PDB entry 8DB0 | X-ray diffraction, 2.26 A resolution | chain A

== Chain A ==
Protein: Dimethylallyltryptophan synthase 1
Source organism: Fusarium fujikuroi
Notes: EC 2.5.1.-
UniProtKB: S0EH60 (DMAT1_GIBF5); residue numbers follow UniProt; this construct covers 1-419
Chain sequence (419 residues; each row starts with the number of its first residue):
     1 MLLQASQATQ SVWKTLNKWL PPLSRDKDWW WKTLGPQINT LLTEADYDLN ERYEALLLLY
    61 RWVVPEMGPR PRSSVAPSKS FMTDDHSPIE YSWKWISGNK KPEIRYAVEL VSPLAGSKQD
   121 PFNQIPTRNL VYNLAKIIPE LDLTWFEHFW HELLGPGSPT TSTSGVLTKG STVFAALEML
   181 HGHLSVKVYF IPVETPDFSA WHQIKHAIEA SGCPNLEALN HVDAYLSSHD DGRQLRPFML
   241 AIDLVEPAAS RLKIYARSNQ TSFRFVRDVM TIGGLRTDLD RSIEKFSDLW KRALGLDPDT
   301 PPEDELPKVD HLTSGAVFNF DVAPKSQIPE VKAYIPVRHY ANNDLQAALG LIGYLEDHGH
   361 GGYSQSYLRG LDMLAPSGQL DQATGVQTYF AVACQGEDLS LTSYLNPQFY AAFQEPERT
Unresolved in the structure: 1-10, 160-165, 415-419
Small-molecule neighbours:
  - PE8 (3,6,9,12,15,18,21-heptaoxatricosane-1,23-diol): N99, E356, G361, G362, Y363
  - tryptophan (TRP): F81, M82, T83, E90, F174, F238, M239, Y255, R257, T313, V317, Y334, R338, Y389
UniProt features mapped onto this chain:
  - binding site (L-tryptophan): F81, M82, E90, R257, Y389
  - binding site (L-tyrosine): F81, R257, Y389
  - binding site ((2E)-geranyl diphosphate): R105, K187, Y189, R251, K253, Y255, K332, Y334, Y404
  - binding site (dimethylallyl diphosphate): R105, K187, Y189, R251, K253, Y255, K332, Y334
  - mutagenesis: E90 (E90A: Impairs catalytic activity when both GPP and DMAPP donors and L-Tyr and L-Trp acceptors are used), R257 (R257L: Reduces the catalytic activity when DMAPP and L-Trp are used as donor and acceptor, respectively; and almost abolishes the activity when GPP is used as a donor or L-Tyr as an acceptor), Y389 (Y389A: Reduces the catalytic activity when DMAPP and L-Trp are used as donor and acceptor, respectively; and almost abolishes the activity when GPP is used as a donor or L-Tyr as an acceptor)

== Summary ==
Ligands of chain A: tryptophan and compound PE8. Curated annotation (UniProt) lists 5 L-tryptophan-binding
residues, 3 L-tyrosine-binding residues, 9 (2E)-geranyl diphosphate-binding residues and 8 dimethylallyl
diphosphate-binding residues.
Chain A is Dimethylallyltryptophan synthase 1 (Fusarium fujikuroi); the structure, Crystal structure of DMATS1
prenyltransferase in complex with L-Trp and DMSPP, was determined by X-ray diffraction, deposited together
with 8DAY, 8DAZ and 8DB1.
